PDB entry 6FE4 | X-ray diffraction, 3.00 A resolution | chains G and H of the 10 polymer chains in the assembly

== Chain G (and H) ==
Molecule: Nb113
From: Vicugna pacos
Notes: chain H of this document is another copy of the same molecule, construct and numbering; everything in this record applies to it too
Chain sequence (119 residues; numbered 1 to 119; the number before each row is that of its first residue):
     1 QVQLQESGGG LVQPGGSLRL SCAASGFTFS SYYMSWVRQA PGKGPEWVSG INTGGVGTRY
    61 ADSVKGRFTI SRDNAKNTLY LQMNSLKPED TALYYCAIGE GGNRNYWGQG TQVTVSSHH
Disordered / not traced: 117-119 (chain H: 118-119)
Cystine bridges: C22-C96

== Chain G / chain H interface ==
Pairs across the interface - 13 pairs, chain G then chain H:
  R19(G) - Q1(H)
  N52(G) - Y32(H)
  T53(G) - Y32(H)
  G54(G) - F27(H)
  G54(G) - T28(H)  hydrogen bond (backbone-backbone)
  G54(G) - Y32(H)
  G55(G) - Y32(H)
  V56(G) - F27(H)  hydrophobic
  V56(G) - Y32(H)  hydrogen bond (backbone-side chain)
  V56(G) - I98(H)  hydrophobic
  V56(G) - Y106(H)  hydrogen bond (backbone-side chain)
  T58(G) - Y106(H)
  S71(G) - Q1(H)  hydrogen bond
Other interface residues (no listed pair), chain G (11 interface residues in all): G57, N74, Y80

== In short ==
11 residues of chain G and 6 residues of chain H are in contact, with 4 hydrogen bonds. Polar pairs include
V56(G)-Y32(H), V56(G)-Y106(H) and S71(G)-Q1(H).
Both chains are Nb113 (Vicugna pacos). Entry 6FE4 (Crystal structure of the complex between Shiga toxin Stx2 B
subunit and neutralising Nb113) was determined by X-ray diffraction.
